Entry 1C8V (X-ray diffraction, 2.20 A resolution); this record covers chains A and B.

== Chain A ==
Molecule: Tryptophan synthase; alpha chain
Source organism: Salmonella typhimurium
Notes: EC 4.2.1.20
UniProt: P00929 (TRPA_SALTY); numbering as in UniProt (aligned over 1-268)
Chain sequence (268 residues; each row starts with the number of its first residue):
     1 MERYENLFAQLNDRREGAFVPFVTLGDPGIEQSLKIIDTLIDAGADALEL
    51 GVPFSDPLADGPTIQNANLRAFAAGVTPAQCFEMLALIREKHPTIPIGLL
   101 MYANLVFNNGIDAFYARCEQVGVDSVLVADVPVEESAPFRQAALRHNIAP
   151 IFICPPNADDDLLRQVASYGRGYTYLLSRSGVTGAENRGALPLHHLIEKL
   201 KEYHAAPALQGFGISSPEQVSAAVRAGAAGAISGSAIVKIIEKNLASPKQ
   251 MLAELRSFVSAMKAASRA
Not modelled in the structure: 1, 190-191, 268
Residues lining bound ligands: HE1 (4-(2-hydroxyphenylthio)-1-butenylphosphonic acid): Phe22, Glu49, Ala59, Asp60, Ile64, Leu100, Leu127, Ala129, Ile153, Tyr175, Arg179, Thr183, Gly184, Ala185, Phe212, Gly213, Ile214, Ile232, Ser233, Gly234, Ser235
Swiss-Prot annotation at these positions:
  - active site (Proton acceptor): Glu49, Asp60

== Chain B ==
Molecule: Tryptophan synthase; beta chain
Source organism: Salmonella typhimurium
Notes: EC 4.2.1.20
UniProt: P0A2K1 (TRPB_SALTY); numbering as in UniProt (aligned over 1-397)
Chain sequence (397 residues; row label = number of the first residue in the row):
     1 MTTLLNPYFGEFGGMYVPQILMPALNQLEEAFVRAQKDPEFQAQFADLLK
    51 NYAGRPTALTKCQNITAGTRTTLYLKREDLLHGGAHKTNQVLGQALLAKR
   101 MGKSEIIAETGAGQHGVASALASALLGLKCRIYMGAKDVERQSPNVFRMR
   151 LMGAEVIPVHSGSATLKDACNEALRDWSGSYETAHYMLGTAAGPHPYPTI
   201 VREFQRMIGEETKAQILDKEGRLPDAVIACVGGGSNAIGMFADFINDTSV
   251 GLIGVEPGGHGIETGEHGAPLKHGRVGIYFGMKAPMMQTADGQIEESYSI
   301 SAGLDFPSVGPQHAYLNSIGRADYVSITDDEALEAFKTLCRHEGIIPALE
   351 SSHALAHALKMMREQPEKEQLLVVNLSGRGDKDIFTVHDILKARGEI
Not modelled in the structure: 1-2, 390-397
Covalently attached groups: pyridoxal phosphate (PLP) linked to Lys87
Metal / ion sites: Na+: Gly232, Phe306, Ser308
Residues lining bound ligands: pyridoxal phosphate (PLP): Ala85, His86, Gln114, Gly189, Thr190, Cys230, Val231, Gly232, Gly233, Gly234, Ser235, Asn236, Gly303, Leu304, Ala348, Glu350, Ser351, Ser377, Gly378
Swiss-Prot annotation at these positions:
  - modified residue: Lys87 (N6-(pyridoxal phosphate)lysine)

== Interface between chain A and chain B ==
Pairs across the interface (62):
  Pro53(A) - Gln293(B)  hydrogen bond (backbone-side chain)
  Phe54(A) - Gly292(B)
  Phe54(A) - Gln293(B)
  Ser55(A) - Gln293(B)  hydrogen bond (backbone-side chain)
  Ser55(A) - Ile294(B)  hydrogen bond (side chain-backbone)
  Asp56(A) - Lys167(B)  salt bridge
  Asp56(A) - Asp168(B)
  Asp56(A) - Asn171(B)
  Asp56(A) - Tyr279(B)
  Asp56(A) - Ile294(B)
  Pro57(A) - Arg175(B)  hydrogen bond (backbone-side chain)
  Leu58(A) - Leu174(B)  hydrophobic
  Leu58(A) - Arg175(B)
  Asp60(A) - Arg175(B)  hydrogen bond (backbone-side chain)
  Gln65(A) - Ser161(B)
  Gln65(A) - Arg175(B)
  Phe72(A) - Gln293(B)
  Thr77(A) - Asp291(B)
  Pro78(A) - Asp291(B)
  Ala103(A) - Ile278(B)  hydrophobic
  Asn104(A) - Gly277(B)
  Asn104(A) - Ile278(B)  hydrogen bond (side chain-backbone)
  Asn104(A) - Gln288(B)
  Asn104(A) - Gly292(B)  hydrogen bond (side chain-backbone)
  Asn104(A) - Ile294(B)
  Leu105(A) - Asp291(B)
  Leu105(A) - Gly292(B)
  Phe107(A) - Val276(B)
  Phe107(A) - Gly277(B)
  Phe107(A) - Ile278(B)  hydrophobic
  Phe107(A) - Lys283(B)
  Asn108(A) - Arg275(B)  hydrogen bond
  Asn108(A) - Gln288(B)  hydrogen bond
  Asn108(A) - Ala290(B)  hydrogen bond (side chain-backbone)
  Asn108(A) - Asp291(B)
  Asn108(A) - Gly292(B)
  Ala129(A) - Pro18(B)
  Asp130(A) - Tyr16(B)
  Asp130(A) - Val17(B)  hydrogen bond (backbone-backbone)
  Pro132(A) - Met15(B)
  Pro132(A) - Val17(B)
  Pro132(A) - Gln19(B)
  Pro132(A) - Met22(B)  hydrophobic
  Val133(A) - Gln19(B)
  Glu134(A) - Gln19(B)
  Glu134(A) - Met22(B)
  Glu135(A) - Tyr8(B)  hydrogen bond
  Glu135(A) - Gly14(B)
  Glu135(A) - Met15(B)  hydrogen bond (side chain-backbone)
  Glu135(A) - Tyr16(B)
  Ile153(A) - Gln19(B)
  Pro155(A) - Gln19(B)
  Asn157(A) - Ile20(B)
  Asn157(A) - Pro23(B)
  Asn157(A) - Tyr181(B)
  Ser180(A) - Ile20(B)
  Ser180(A) - Ser178(B)  hydrogen bond (side chain-backbone)
  Ser180(A) - Tyr181(B)  hydrogen bond
  Gly181(A) - Ser178(B)  hydrogen bond (backbone-backbone)
  Gly181(A) - Gly179(B)
  Val182(A) - Arg175(B)
  Val182(A) - Ser178(B)
Other interface residues (no listed pair), chain A (33 interface residues in all): Ala59, Val131, Phe139, Pro156, Leu162
Other interface residues (no listed pair), chain B (32 interface residues in all): Glu172

== Overview ==
33 residues of chain A face 32 of chain B across their interface, with 16 hydrogen bonds and 1 salt bridge.
Polar contacts include Asp56(A)-Lys167(B), Pro53(A)-Gln293(B) and Ser55(A)-Gln293(B). Chain A binds compound
HE1. Covalently linked pyridoxal phosphate: at Lys87(B).
Here chain A is Tryptophan synthase; alpha chain and chain B is Tryptophan synthase; beta chain, both from
Salmonella typhimurium. Entry 1C8V (Crystal structure of the complex of bacterial tryptophan synthase with the
transition state analogue inhibitor 4-(2-hydroxyphenylthio)-butylphosphonic ...) was determined by X-ray
diffraction (same publication as 1C29, 1C9D, 1CX9 and 1CW2).
